9CHI - chains B and C of the 4 polymer chains in the assembly; structure by X-ray diffraction, 2.20 A resolution.

# Chain B
Name: SonA
Source organism: Shewanella oneidensis MR-1
UniProt: Q8EGW2 (Q8EGW2_SHEON); residue numbers follow UniProt; this construct covers 3-70
Chain sequence (68 residues; row label = number of the first residue in the row):
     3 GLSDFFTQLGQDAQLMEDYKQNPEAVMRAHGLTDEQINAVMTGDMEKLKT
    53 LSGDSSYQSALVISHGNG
Unresolved in the structure: 57-61
Construct notes: engineered mutation A62 (Tyr in Q8EGW2)
Modified residues: I65 (N-methyl-isoleucine; IML)
Ligand contacts: S-adenosylhomocysteine (SAH): L63, I65, S66

# Chain C
Name: Alpha-N-methyltransferase
Source organism: Shewanella oneidensis MR-1
UniProt: Q8EGW3 (Q8EGW3_SHEON); numbering as in UniProt (aligned over 2-263)
Chain sequence (262 residues; row label = number of the first residue in the row):
     2 GSLVCVGTGLQLAGQISVLSRSYIEHADIVFSLLPDGFSQRWLTKLNPNV
    52 INLQQFYAQNGEVKNRRDTYEQMVNAILDAVRAGKKTVCALYGHPGVFAC
   102 VSHMAITRAKAEGFSAKMEPGISAEACLWADLGIDPGNSGHQSFEASQFM
   152 FFNHVPDPTTHLLLWQIAIAGEHTLTQFHTSSDRLQILVEQLNQWYPLDH
   202 EVVIYEAANLPIQAPRIERLPLANLPQAHLMPISTLLIPPAKKLEYNYAI
   252 LAKLGIGPEDLG
Ligand contacts: S-adenosylhomocysteine (SAH): L11, Y93, G94, H95, V98, F99, A100, I123, S124, A125, W166, Q167, Y206, E207, A208, N210, P233, I234, S235, T236

# How chain B and chain C interact
Contacting residue pairs - 14 pairs, chain B then chain C:
  G12(B) with L20(C)
  Q13(B) with L20(C); S23(C)
  D14(B) with S23(C)
  A15(B) with L20(C); S23(C), hydrogen bond (backbone-side chain); Y24(C)
  Q16(B) with H27(C); K87(C)
  M18(B) with Y24(C)
  E19(B) with Y24(C), hydrogen bond
  K22(B) with K118(C)
  N69(B) with L262(C); G263(C), hydrogen bond (side chain-backbone)
Other interface residues (no listed pair), chain C (9 interface residues in all): V19

# In short
Chain B and chain C each contribute 9 residues to their interface; the contacts include 3 hydrogen bonds.
Polar contacts include A15(B)-S23(C), E19(B)-Y24(C) and N69(B)-G263(C). Chain B binds S-adenosylhomocysteine.
Ligands of chain C: S-adenosylhomocysteine.
Here chain B is SonA and chain C is Alpha-N-methyltransferase, both from Shewanella oneidensis MR-1. Entry
9CHI (Structure of the alpha-N-methyltransferase (SonM) and RiPP precursor (SonA-Y62A) heteromeric complex
(bound to SAH - structure ...) was determined by X-ray diffraction together with 9CGW, 9CH0, 9CH1, 9CH2, 9CH3,
9CH5, 9CH7 and 9CHK from the same study.
